PDB entry 6CES | electron microscopy, 4.00 A resolution | chains A and C of the 5 polymer chains in the assembly

[Chain A]
Name: Ras-related GTP-binding protein A
Source organism: Homo sapiens
UniProtKB: Q7L523 (RRAGA_HUMAN); residues 1-313 here = UniProt positions 1-313
Chain sequence (313 residues; row label = number of the first residue in the row):
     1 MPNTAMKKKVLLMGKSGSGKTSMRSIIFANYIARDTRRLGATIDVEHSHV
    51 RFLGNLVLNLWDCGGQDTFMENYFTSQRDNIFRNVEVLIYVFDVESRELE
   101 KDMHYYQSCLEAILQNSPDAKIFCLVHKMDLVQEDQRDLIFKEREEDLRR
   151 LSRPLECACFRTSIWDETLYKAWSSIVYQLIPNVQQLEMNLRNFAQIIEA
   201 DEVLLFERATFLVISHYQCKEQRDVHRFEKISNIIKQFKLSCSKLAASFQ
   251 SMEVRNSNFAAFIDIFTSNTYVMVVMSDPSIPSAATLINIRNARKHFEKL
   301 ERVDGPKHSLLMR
Not modelled in the structure: 301-313
Residues lining bound ligands: GMP-PNP (GNP; phosphoaminophosphonic acid-guanylate ester): Ser-16, Gly-17, Ser-18, Gly-19, Lys-20, Thr-21, Ser-22, Thr-36, Arg-37, Gly-40, Ala-41, Thr-42, Ile-43, Gly-64, Gly-65, Gln-66, His-127, Lys-128, Asp-130, Ser-163, Ile-164, Trp-165
What the authors report for this chain:
  - mutagenesis - Q66L: abolished catalytic activity on GATOR1
  - mutagenesis - T21N: abolished binding to GATOR1

[Chain C]
Name: Ras-related GTP-binding protein C
Source organism: Homo sapiens
UniProtKB: Q9HB90 (RRAGC_HUMAN); numbering as in UniProt (aligned over 1-399)
Chain sequence (399 residues; numbered 1 to 399; the number before each row is that of its first residue):
     1 MSLQYGAEETPLAGSYGAADSFPKDFGYGVEEEEEEAAAAGGGVGAGAGG
    51 GCGPGGADSSKPRILLMGLRRSGKNSIQKVVFHKMSPNETLFLESTNKIY
   101 KDDISNSSFVNFQIWDFPGQMDFFDPTFDYEMIFRGTGALIYVIDAQDDY
   151 MEALTRLHITVSKAYKVNPDMNFEVFIHKVDGLSDDHKIETQRDIHQRAN
   201 DDLADAGLEKLHLSFYLTSIYDHSIFEAFSKVVQKLIPQLPTLENLLNIF
   251 ISNSGIEKAFLFDVVSKIYIATDSSPVDMQSYELCCDMIDVVIDVSCIYG
   301 LKEDGSGSAYDKESMAIIKLNNTTVLYLKEVTKFLALVCILREESFERKG
   351 LIDYNFHCFRKAIHEVFEVGVTSHRSCGHQTSASSLKALTHNGTPRNAI
Not modelled in the structure: 1-60, 368-399
Sequence notes: engineered mutation Asn-75 (Ser in Q9HB90)

[Chain A / chain C interface]
Contacting residue pairs - 49 pairs, chain A then chain C:
  Arg-34(A) with Ser-219(C); Ile-220(C); Tyr-221(C)
  Arg-37(A) with Ile-220(C)
  Glu-202(A) with Tyr-299(C), hydrogen bond
  Gln-222(A) with Lys-302(C), hydrogen bond (backbone-side chain); Glu-303(C)
  Arg-223(A) with Tyr-299(C), hydrogen bond (side chain-backbone); Gly-300(C); Lys-302(C); Glu-303(C), salt bridge
  Arg-227(A) with Tyr-299(C)
  Lys-230(A) with Ile-298(C)
  Ile-234(A) with Asp-294(C); Val-295(C), hydrophobic
  Phe-238(A) with Val-291(C), hydrophobic
  Ser-241(A) with Asp-287(C), hydrogen bond
  Lys-244(A) with Glu-283(C), salt bridge
  Leu-245(A) with Met-279(C), hydrophobic; Leu-284(C), hydrophobic
  Ala-246(A) with Asn-321(C)
  Ala-247(A) with Leu-320(C), hydrophobic; Asn-321(C)
  Ser-248(A) with Leu-320(C); Asn-321(C)
  Phe-249(A) with Ile-318(C), hydrophobic; Lys-319(C)
  Gln-250(A) with Leu-320(C); Asn-321(C)
  Ser-251(A) with Ile-318(C); Lys-319(C), hydrogen bond (backbone-backbone)
  Met-252(A) with Ile-317(C); Ile-318(C), hydrophobic
  Glu-253(A) with Ala-316(C); Ile-317(C), hydrogen bond (backbone-backbone)
  Val-254(A) with Val-292(C), hydrophobic; Met-315(C); Ala-316(C), hydrophobic
  Arg-255(A) with Glu-313(C); Ser-314(C); Met-315(C), hydrogen bond (backbone-backbone)
  Asn-256(A) with Ser-296(C); Leu-301(C); Lys-312(C); Glu-313(C); Ser-314(C)
  Phe-259(A) with Val-295(C), hydrophobic; Tyr-299(C), hydrophobic
  Val-275(A) with Tyr-299(C)
Other interface residues (no listed pair), chain A (30 interface residues in all): Asp-224, Ile-231, Ser-257, Asn-258, Met-273
Other interface residues (no listed pair), chain C (32 interface residues in all): Met-288, Asp-304, Asp-311, Leu-326

[In short]
The interface between chain A and chain C involves 30 residues on one side and 32 on the other, with 7
hydrogen bonds and 2 salt bridges. Among the polar pairs are Arg-223(A)/Glu-303(C), Lys-244(A)/Glu-283(C) and
Glu-202(A)/Tyr-299(C). From the paper: Q66L of chain A abolishes catalytic activity on GATOR1; T21N of chain A
abolishes binding to GATOR1.
Chain A is Ras-related GTP-binding protein A and chain C is Ras-related GTP-binding protein C, both from Homo
sapiens; the structure, Cryo-EM structure of GATOR1-RAG, was determined by electron microscopy (same
publication as 6CET).
